8PP3 - chains B and E of the 6 polymer chains in the assembly; structure by X-ray diffraction, 1.55 A resolution.

# Chain B (and E)
Molecule: Ferritin heavy chain
From: Homo sapiens
Notes: EC 1.16.3.1; chain E of this document is another copy of the same molecule, construct and numbering; everything in this record applies to it too
UniProtKB: P02794 (FRIH_HUMAN); residues 0-182 here correspond to UniProt positions 1-183 (UniProt number = residue number + 1)
Amino-acid sequence (183 residues; each row starts with the number of its first residue; numbering starts at 0):
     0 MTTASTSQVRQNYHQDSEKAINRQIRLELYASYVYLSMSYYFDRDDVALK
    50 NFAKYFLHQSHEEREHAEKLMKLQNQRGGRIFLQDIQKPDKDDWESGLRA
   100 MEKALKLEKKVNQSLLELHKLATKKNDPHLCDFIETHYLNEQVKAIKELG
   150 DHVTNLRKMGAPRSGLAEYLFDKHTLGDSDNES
Disordered / not traced: 0-4, 177-182
Differences from the reference sequence: engineered mutation Lys18 (Ala19 in P02794), Arg25 (Asn26 in P02794), Gln86 (Lys87 in P02794), Lys90 (Cys91 in P02794), Arg98 (Asn99 in P02794), Lys102 (Cys103 in P02794), Lys105 (His106 in P02794), Lys109 (Asn110 in P02794), Lys123 (Asp124 in P02794), Arg162 (Glu163 in P02794)
Ion coordination: Fe ion: Glu27, Glu62, His65
Swiss-Prot annotation at these positions:
  - binding site (Fe cation): Glu27, Glu62, His65, Glu107, Gln141
  - site: Arg22 (Essential for association with cargo receptor NCOA4)
  - modified residue: Met0 (N-acetylmethionine), Thr1 (N-acetylthreonine), Ser178 (Phosphoserine), Ser182 (Phosphoserine)

# Interface between chain B and chain E
Contacting residue pairs (25; chain B residue first):
  Gln7(B) - Leu104(E)
  Gln7(B) - Lys108(E)  hydrogen bond (backbone-side chain)
  Gln7(B) - Gly149(E)  hydrogen bond (side chain-backbone)
  Gln7(B) - Val152(E)
  Gln7(B) - Thr153(E)  hydrogen bond
  Gln7(B) - Arg156(E)
  Val8(B) - Lys108(E)
  Val8(B) - Ile145(E)
  Val8(B) - Lys146(E)
  Arg9(B) - Lys108(E)  hydrogen bond (backbone-side chain)
  Gln10(B) - Lys108(E)  hydrogen bond (side chain-backbone)
  Gln10(B) - Asn111(E)  hydrogen bond
  Gln10(B) - Gln112(E)  hydrogen bond
  Gln10(B) - Ile145(E)
  Asn11(B) - Leu115(E)
  Asn74(B) - Lys146(E)
  Gln75(B) - Val142(E)
  Arg76(B) - Val142(E)
  Pro127(B) - Leu115(E)  hydrophobic
  Pro127(B) - His118(E)
  Pro127(B) - Leu138(E)  hydrophobic
  His128(B) - Leu138(E)
  His128(B) - Asn139(E)  hydrogen bond
  His128(B) - Val142(E)
  Asp131(B) - Glu134(E)
Other interface residues (no listed pair), chain E (18 interface residues in all): Thr135, Lys143

# In short
Chain B and chain E form an interface of 11 and 18 residues respectively, with 8 hydrogen bonds. Polar
contacts include Gln7(B)-Lys108(E), Gln7(B)-Gly149(E) and Gln7(B)-Thr153(E). The Fe ion site is built by
Glu27(B), Glu62(B) and His65(B). From UniProt: 5 Fe cation-binding residues on chain B.
Both chains are Ferritin heavy chain (Homo sapiens). Entry 8PP3 (Binary crystal structure of positively
supercharged ferritin variant Ftn(pos) and crystal contact tuned negatively supercharged ferritin ...) was
determined by X-ray diffraction, deposited together with 8PP2, 8PP4 and 8PP5.
